Entry 3HV3 (X-ray diffraction, 2.00 A resolution); this record covers chain A.

# Chain A
Molecule: Mitogen-activated protein kinase 14
Source organism: Homo sapiens
Notes: EC 2.7.11.24
UniProt: Q16539 (MK14_HUMAN); numbering as in UniProt (aligned over 2-360)
Sequence (360 residues; numbered 1 to 360; the number before each row is that of its first residue):
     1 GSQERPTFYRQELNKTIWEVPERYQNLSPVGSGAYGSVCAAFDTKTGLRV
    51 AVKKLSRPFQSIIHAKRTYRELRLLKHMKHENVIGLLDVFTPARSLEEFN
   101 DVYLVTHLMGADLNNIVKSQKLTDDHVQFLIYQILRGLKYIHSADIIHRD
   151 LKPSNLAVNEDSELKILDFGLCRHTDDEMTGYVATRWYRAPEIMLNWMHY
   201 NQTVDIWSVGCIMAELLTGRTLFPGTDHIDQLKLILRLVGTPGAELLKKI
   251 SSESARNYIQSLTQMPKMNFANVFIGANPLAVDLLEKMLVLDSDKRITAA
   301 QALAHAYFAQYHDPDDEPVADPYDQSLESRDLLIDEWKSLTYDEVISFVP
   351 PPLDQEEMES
Disordered / not traced: 1-3, 33-35, 171-182, 354-360
Sequence notes: expression tag (1); engineered mutation Ser-119 (Cys in Q16539), Ser-162 (Cys in Q16539), Cys-172 (Ala in Q16539), Leu-327 (Phe in Q16539)
Swiss-Prot annotation at these positions:
  - motif: Thr-180 to Tyr-182 (TXY)
  - active site: Asp-168 (Proton acceptor)
  - binding site (ATP): Val-30 to Val-38, Lys-53
  - modified residue: Ser-2 (N-acetylserine), Thr-16 (Phosphothreonine), Lys-53 (N6-acetyllysine), Lys-152 (N6-acetyllysine), Thr-180 (Phosphothreonine), Tyr-182 (Phosphotyrosine), Thr-263 (Phosphothreonine), Tyr-323 (Phosphotyrosine)
  - natural variant: Ala-51 (A51V: In a gastric adenocarcinoma sample), Pro-322 (P322R: In a lung adenocarcinoma sample)
  - mutagenesis: Ala-34 (A34V: Lowered kinase activity), Lys-53 (K53R: Loss of kinase activity), Lys-54 (K54R: Impairs MAP2K6/MKK6-dependent autophosphorylation), Tyr-69 (Y69H: Lowered kinase activity), Asp-168 (D168A: Loss of kinase activity), Thr-175 (T175A: No effect on either the kinase activity or tyrosine phosphorylation), Asp-176 (D176A: Emulation of the active state. Increase in activity; when associated with S-327 or L-327), Asp-177 (D177A: Loss of kinase activity), Thr-180 (T180E: Loss of kinase activity), Tyr-182 (Y182F: Loss of kinase activity), Ala-320 (A320T: Lowered kinase activity), Trp-337 (W337R: Loss of kinase activity)

# Summary
From UniProt: active-site residue Asp-168, 10 ATP-binding residues and 12 mutagenesis sites.
Chain A is Mitogen-activated protein kinase 14 (Homo sapiens); the structure, Human p38 MAP Kinase in Complex
with RL49, was determined by X-ray diffraction (same publication as 3HV4, 3HV5, 3HV6 and 3HV7).
